Entry 9L47 (X-ray diffraction, 2.80 A resolution); this record covers chains A and C of the 3 polymer chains in the assembly.

[Chain A]
Name: MHC class I antigen
From: Homo sapiens
Reference sequence: Q2UV93 (Q2UV93_HUMAN); residues 2-274 here correspond to UniProt positions 1-273 (UniProt number = residue number - 1)
Sequence (273 residues; row label = number of the first residue in the row):
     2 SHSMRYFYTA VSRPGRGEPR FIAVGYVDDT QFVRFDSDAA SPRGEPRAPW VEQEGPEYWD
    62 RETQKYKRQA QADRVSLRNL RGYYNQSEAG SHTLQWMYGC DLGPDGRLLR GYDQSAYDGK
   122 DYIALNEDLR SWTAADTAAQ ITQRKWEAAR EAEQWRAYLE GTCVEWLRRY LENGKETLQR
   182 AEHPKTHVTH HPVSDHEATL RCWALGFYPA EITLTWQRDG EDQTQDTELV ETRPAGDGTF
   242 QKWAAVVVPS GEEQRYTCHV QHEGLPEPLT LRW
Disordered / not traced: 14-18, 104, 196-199, 221-225
Disulfides: Cys101-Cys164, Cys203-Cys259

[Chain C]
Name: MY9
From: Homo sapiens
Sequence (9 residues; each row starts with the number of its first residue):
     1 MARELHPEY

[Chain A / chain C interface]
Residue-residue contacts (47; chain A residue first):
  Met5(A) with Met1(C)
  Tyr7(A) with Met1(C), hydrogen bond (side chain-backbone); Ala2(C), hydrogen bond (side chain-backbone)
  Tyr9(A) with Ala2(C)
  Tyr59(A) with Met1(C), hydrophobic
  Glu63(A) with Met1(C); Ala2(C), hydrogen bond (side chain-backbone)
  Lys66(A) with Met1(C), hydrogen bond; Ala2(C), hydrogen bond (side chain-backbone); Arg3(C); Glu4(C)
  Tyr67(A) with Ala2(C)
  Arg69(A) with Leu5(C)
  Gln70(A) with Leu5(C); His6(C), hydrogen bond (side chain-backbone)
  Ala73(A) with Leu5(C), hydrophobic; Glu8(C)
  Val76(A) with Glu8(C)
  Ser77(A) with Glu8(C); Tyr9(C), hydrogen bond (side chain-backbone)
  Asn80(A) with Tyr9(C), hydrogen bond (side chain-backbone)
  Tyr84(A) with Tyr9(C), hydrogen bond (side chain-backbone)
  Leu95(A) with Tyr9(C), hydrophobic
  Trp97(A) with His6(C)
  Tyr99(A) with Ala2(C); Arg3(C), hydrogen bond (side chain-backbone)
  Ser116(A) with Tyr9(C), hydrogen bond
  Tyr123(A) with Tyr9(C), hydrophobic
  Thr143(A) with Tyr9(C), hydrogen bond (side chain-backbone)
  Lys146(A) with Glu8(C); Tyr9(C), hydrogen bond (side chain-backbone)
  Trp147(A) with His6(C); Pro7(C), hydrogen bond (side chain-backbone); Glu8(C), hydrogen bond (side chain-backbone); Tyr9(C), hydrophobic
  Glu152(A) with Arg3(C), salt bridge; His6(C); Pro7(C)
  Gln155(A) with Arg3(C)
  Trp156(A) with Arg3(C); His6(C), hydrogen bond
  Tyr159(A) with Met1(C), hydrogen bond (side chain-backbone); Ala2(C); Arg3(C)
  Thr163(A) with Met1(C)
  Trp167(A) with Met1(C)
  Tyr171(A) with Met1(C), hydrogen bond (side chain-backbone)
Other interface residues (no listed pair), chain A (36 interface residues in all): Phe33, Arg62, Gln72, Leu81, Gln96, Ile124, Ala150

[In short]
36 residues of chain A face 9 of chain C across their interface; the contacts include 18 hydrogen bonds and 1
salt bridge. Polar contacts include Glu152(A)-Arg3(C), Tyr7(A)-Met1(C) and Tyr7(A)-Ala2(C).
Here chain A is MHC class I antigen and chain C is MY9, both from Homo sapiens. Entry 9L47 (Crystal structure
of HLA-C*12:03-MY9) was determined by X-ray diffraction (same publication as 9L48, 9L49 and 9L4A).
